7M8R - chains B and D of the 8 polymer chains in the assembly; structure by X-ray diffraction, 2.22 A resolution.

[Chain B]
Molecule: Methane monooxygenase beta chain
Organism: Methylosinus trichosporium OB3b
UniProt: A0A2D2D5X7 (A0A2D2D5X7_METTR); residue numbers follow UniProt; this construct covers 4-395
Sequence (392 residues; each row starts with the number of its first residue):
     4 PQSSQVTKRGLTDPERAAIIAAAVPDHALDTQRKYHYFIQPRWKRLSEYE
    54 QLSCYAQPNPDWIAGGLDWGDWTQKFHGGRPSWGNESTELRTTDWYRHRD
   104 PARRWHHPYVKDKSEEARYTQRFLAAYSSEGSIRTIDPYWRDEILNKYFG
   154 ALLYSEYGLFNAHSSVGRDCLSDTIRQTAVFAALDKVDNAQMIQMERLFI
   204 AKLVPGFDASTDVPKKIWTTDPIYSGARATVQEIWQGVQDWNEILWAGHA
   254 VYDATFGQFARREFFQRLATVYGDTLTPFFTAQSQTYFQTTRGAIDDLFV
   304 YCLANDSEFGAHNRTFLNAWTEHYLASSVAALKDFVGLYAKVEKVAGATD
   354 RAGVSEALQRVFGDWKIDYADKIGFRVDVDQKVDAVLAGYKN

[Chain D]
Molecule: Methane monooxygenase regulatory protein B
Organism: Methylosinus trichosporium OB3b
UniProt: A0A2D2D0T8 (A0A2D2D0T8_METTR); residues 3-138 here = UniProt positions 3-138
Sequence (136 residues; row label = number of the first residue in the row):
     3 SAHNAYNAGIMQCTGKAFADEFFAEENQVVHESNAVVLVLMKSDEIDAII
    53 EDIVLKGGKAKNPSIVVEDKAGFWWIKADGAIEIDAAEAGELLGKPFSVY
   103 DLLINVSSTVGRAYTLGTKFTITSELMGLDRALTDI
Unresolved in the structure: 3, 134-138
Construct notes: engineered mutation Cys15 (Lys in A0A2D2D0T8)
Modified positions: Trp76 (fluorotryptophane; FTR); Trp77 (fluorotryptophane; FTR)
Glycans and other covalent adducts: 1,1,1-tris(fluoranyl)propan-2-one (W6X) linked to Cys15

[How chain B and chain D interact]
Contacting residue pairs (12; chain B residue first):
  Gln5(B) - Glu70(D)
  Gln5(B) - Asp71(D)  hydrogen bond (side chain-backbone)
  Ser6(B) - Ala7(D)
  Ser6(B) - Tyr8(D)  hydrogen bond (side chain-backbone)
  Ser6(B) - Asn9(D)  hydrogen bond (side chain-backbone)
  Ser6(B) - Glu70(D)  hydrogen bond
  Ser7(B) - Asn9(D)
  Ser7(B) - Glu70(D)  hydrogen bond
  Ser7(B) - Lys72(D)  hydrogen bond
  Val9(B) - Asp71(D)
  Arg12(B) - Ala73(D)  hydrogen bond (side chain-backbone)
  Arg12(B) - Gly74(D)
Also at the interface, not in a pair above, chain B (6 interface residues in all): Gln8

[Overview]
Chain B and chain D form an interface of 6 and 8 residues respectively, with 7 hydrogen bonds. Polar contacts
include Gln5(B)-Asp71(D), Ser6(B)-Tyr8(D) and Ser6(B)-Asn9(D). 1,1,1-tris(fluoranyl)propan-2-one is covalently
linked to Cys15(D).
Here chain B is Methane monooxygenase beta chain and chain D is Methane monooxygenase regulatory protein B,
both from Methylosinus trichosporium OB3b. Entry 7M8R (Complex structure of Methane monooxygenase hydroxylase
and regulatory subunit with fluorosubstituted tryptophans) was determined by X-ray diffraction, deposited
together with 7M8Q.
